Entry 3PU4 (X-ray diffraction, 3.00 A resolution); this record covers chains E and R of the 6 polymer chains in the assembly.

== Chain E ==
Protein: Nucleoprotein
Organism: Vesicular stomatitis Indiana virus
UniProtKB: P03521 (NCAP_VSIVA); numbering as in UniProt (aligned over 2-422)
Sequence (421 residues; each row starts with the number of its first residue):
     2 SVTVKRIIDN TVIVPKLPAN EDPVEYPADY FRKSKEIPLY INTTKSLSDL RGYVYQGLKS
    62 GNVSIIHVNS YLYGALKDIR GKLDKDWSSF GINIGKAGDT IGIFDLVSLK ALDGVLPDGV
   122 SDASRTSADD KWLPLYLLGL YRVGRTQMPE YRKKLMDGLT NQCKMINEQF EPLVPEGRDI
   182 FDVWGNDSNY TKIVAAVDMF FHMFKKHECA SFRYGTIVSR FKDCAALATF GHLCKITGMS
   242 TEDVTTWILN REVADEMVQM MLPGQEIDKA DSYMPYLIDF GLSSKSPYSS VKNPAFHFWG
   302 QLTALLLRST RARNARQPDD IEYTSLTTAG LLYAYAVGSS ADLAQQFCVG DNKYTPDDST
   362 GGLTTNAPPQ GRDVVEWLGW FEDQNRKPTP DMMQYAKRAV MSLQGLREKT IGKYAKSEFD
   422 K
Ion coordination: uranyl (VI) ion site 1: Glu253, Glu323 (shared with 1 residue of chain A); uranyl (VI) ion site 2: Asp384 (shared with 1 residue of chain A)
UniProt features mapped onto this chain:
  - binding site (RNA): Arg143, Tyr152, Lys206, Arg214, Lys286, Arg317, Arg408

== Chain R ==
Molecule: 45-nt RNA strand
Sequence (45 nucleotides; each row starts with the number of its first residue):
     1 UUUUUUUUUU UUUUUUUUUU UUUUUUUUUU UUUUUUUUUU UUUUU
Ion coordination: uranyl (VI) ion (5 sites), coordinated by U6, U15, U24, U31, U33, U42

== Chain E / chain R interface ==
Residue-residue contacts (36; chain E residue first):
  Asp23(E) - U38(R)  phosphate contact
  Arg143(E) - U44(R)  salt bridge to the phosphate
  Arg143(E) - U45(R)  salt bridge to the phosphate
  Arg146(E) - U39(R)  sugar contact
  Thr147(E) - U42(R)  sugar contact
  Met149(E) - U42(R)  sugar contact
  Glu151(E) - U42(R)  sugar contact
  Glu151(E) - U44(R)  phosphate contact
  Lys155(E) - U44(R)  salt bridge to the phosphate
  Asn162(E) - U45(R)  base contact
  Ala211(E) - U45(R)  base contact
  Ser212(E) - U45(R)  base contact
  Arg214(E) - U45(R)  sugar contact
  Tyr215(E) - U45(R)  hydrogen bond to the sugar
  Ile218(E) - U45(R)  sugar contact
  Val219(E) - U44(R)  base contact
  Asp224(E) - U38(R)  hydrogen bond to the sugar
  Asp224(E) - U39(R)  hydrogen bond to the sugar
  Asp224(E) - U40(R)  phosphate contact
  Cys225(E) - U40(R)  phosphate contact
  Ala226(E) - U40(R)  hydrogen bond to the phosphate
  His233(E) - U41(R)  base contact
  Ser285(E) - U38(R)  sugar contact
  Lys286(E) - U38(R)  salt bridge to the phosphate
  Lys286(E) - U39(R)  phosphate contact
  Ser287(E) - U39(R)  hydrogen bond to the phosphate
  Ser290(E) - U39(R)  phosphate contact
  Ser290(E) - U40(R)  phosphate contact
  Ser291(E) - U40(R)  hydrogen bond to the phosphate
  Val292(E) - U39(R)  phosphate contact
  Arg312(E) - U41(R)  base contact
  Asn315(E) - U41(R)  sugar contact
  Arg317(E) - U40(R)  base contact
  Arg408(E) - U41(R)  phosphate contact
  Arg408(E) - U42(R)  salt bridge to the phosphate
  Arg408(E) - U43(R)  salt bridge to the phosphate
Interface residues without a listed pair, chain E (34 interface residues in all): Asp158, Lys165, Ile279, His298, Ala316, Pro319

== Summary ==
34 residues of chain E and 8 residues of chain R are in contact, with 6 hydrogen bonds and 6 salt bridges.
Among the polar pairs are Tyr215(E)-U45(R), Asp224(E)-U38(R) and Asp224(E)-U39(R). UniProt lists 7 RNA-binding
residues on chain E.
Chain E is Nucleoprotein (Vesicular stomatitis Indiana virus) and chain R is a 45-nt RNA strand; the
structure, Crystal Structure of a vesicular stomatitis virus nucleocapsid-polyU complex, was determined by
X-ray diffraction together with 3PTO, 3PTX, 3PU0 and 3PU1 from the same study.
